PDB entry 3DZE | X-ray diffraction, 1.15 A resolution | chain A

== Chain A ==
Protein: ATP synthase subunit s, mitochondrial
From: Bos taurus
Notes: EC 3.6.3.14
Reference sequence: P22027 (ATP5S_BOVIN); residues 1-175 here correspond to UniProt positions 26-200 (UniProt number = residue number + 25)
Chain sequence (176 residues; numbered 0 to 175; the number before each row is that of its first residue; numbering starts at 0):
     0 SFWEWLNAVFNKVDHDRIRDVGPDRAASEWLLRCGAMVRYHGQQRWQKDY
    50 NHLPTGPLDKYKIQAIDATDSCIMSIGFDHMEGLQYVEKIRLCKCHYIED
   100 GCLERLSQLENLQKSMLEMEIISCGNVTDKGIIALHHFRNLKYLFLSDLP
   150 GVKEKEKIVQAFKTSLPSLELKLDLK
Construct notes: expression tag (0); engineered mutation Glu3 (Gly28 in P22027)
Metal / ion sites: Mg2+: Gly34, Thr68
Swiss-Prot annotation at these positions:
  - binding site (Mg(2+)): Gly34, Thr68
Reported in the primary citation:
  - Mg2+ coordination: Gly34, Thr68
  - Cd2+ coordination: Cys101

== Overview ==
Gly34 and Thr68 coordinate Mg2+. From UniProt: Mg2+-binding residues Gly34 and Thr68. From the paper: Mg2+
coordination by Gly34 and Thr68; Cd2+ coordination by Cys101.
Chain A is ATP synthase subunit s, mitochondrial (Bos taurus); the structure, Crystal structure of bovine
coupling Factor B bound with cadmium, was determined by X-ray diffraction together with 3E3Z, 3E4G and 3E2J
from the same study.
